7EOQ - chains A and B of the 4 polymer chains in the assembly; structure by electron microscopy, 4.10 A resolution (low resolution: residue-level contacts below are approximate; hydrogen-bond / salt-bridge calls are withheld).

# Chain A
Protein: Glutamate receptor ionotropic, NMDA 2A
Organism: Homo sapiens
Reference sequence: Q12879 (NMDE1_HUMAN); residue numbers follow UniProt; this construct covers 1-842
Sequence (853 residues; row label = number of the first residue in the row):
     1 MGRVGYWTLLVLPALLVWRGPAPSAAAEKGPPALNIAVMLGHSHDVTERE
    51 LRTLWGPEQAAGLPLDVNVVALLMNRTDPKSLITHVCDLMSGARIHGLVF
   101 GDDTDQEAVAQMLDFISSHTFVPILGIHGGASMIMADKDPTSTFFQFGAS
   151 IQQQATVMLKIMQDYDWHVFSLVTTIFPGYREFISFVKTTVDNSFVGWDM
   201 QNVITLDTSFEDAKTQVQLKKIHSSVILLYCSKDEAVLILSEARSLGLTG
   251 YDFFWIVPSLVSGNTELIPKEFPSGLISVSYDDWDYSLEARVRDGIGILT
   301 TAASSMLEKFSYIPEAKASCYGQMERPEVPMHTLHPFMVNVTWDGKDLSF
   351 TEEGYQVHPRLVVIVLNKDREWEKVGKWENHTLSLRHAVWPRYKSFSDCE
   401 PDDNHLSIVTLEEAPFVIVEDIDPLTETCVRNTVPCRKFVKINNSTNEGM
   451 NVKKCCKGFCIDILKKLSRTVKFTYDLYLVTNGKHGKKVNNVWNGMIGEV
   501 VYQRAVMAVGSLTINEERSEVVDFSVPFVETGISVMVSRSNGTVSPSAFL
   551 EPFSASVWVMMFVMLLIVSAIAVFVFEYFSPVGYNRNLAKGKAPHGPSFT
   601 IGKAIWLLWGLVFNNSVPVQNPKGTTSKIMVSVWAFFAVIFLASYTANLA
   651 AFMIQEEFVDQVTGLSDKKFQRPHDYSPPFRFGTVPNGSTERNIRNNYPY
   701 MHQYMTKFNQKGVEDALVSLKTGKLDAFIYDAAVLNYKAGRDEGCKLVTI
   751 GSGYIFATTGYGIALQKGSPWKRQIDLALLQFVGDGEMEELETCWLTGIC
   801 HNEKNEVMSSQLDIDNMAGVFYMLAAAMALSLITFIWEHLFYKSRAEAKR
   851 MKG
Unresolved in the structure: 1-33, 582-597, 656-657, 804-806, 838-853
Construct notes: engineered mutation C794 (Leu in Q12879); expression tag (843-853)
Disulfides: C87-C320, C429-C455, C436-C456
Covalent attachments: N-acetylglucosamine (NAG) linked to N687
Small-molecule neighbours: 7RC ((2R)-4-(3-phosphonopropyl)piperazine-2-carboxylic acid): H485, S511, L512, T513, V685, G688, S689, T690, Y730, D731, Y761
Curated features (UniProtKB/Swiss-Prot):
  - region: F599 to Q620 (Pore-forming)
  - binding site (Zn(2+)): H44, H128, E266, D282
  - binding site (L-glutamate): S511, T513, R518, S689, T690, D731
  - site: N614 (Functional determinant of NMDA receptors)
  - glycosylation (N-linked (GlcNAc...) asparagine): N75, N340, N380, N443, N444, N541, N687
  - natural variant: P57 (P57L: Found in a cutaneous malignant melanoma sample), P79 (P79R: In FESD), T143 (T143I: Found in a patient with autism spectrum disorder; uncertain significance), F183 (F183I: In FESD; uncertain significance), I184 (I184S: In FESD; uncertain significance), T189 (T189N: Found in a patient with schizophrenia; uncertain significance), C231 (C231Y: In FESD; uncertain significance), A243 (A243V: In FESD), D252 (D252N: Found in a cutaneous malignant melanoma sample), S278 (S278F: Found in a cutaneous malignant melanoma sample), A290 (A290V: In FESD; uncertain significance), G295 (G295S: In FESD; uncertain significance), 71 further natural variant entries in UniProt
  - mutagenesis: P552 (P552A: Changed glutamate-gated calcium ion channel activity characterized by increased desensitization ...), S632 (S632F: No effect on localization to the cell membrane. No effect on agonist potency and channel activation by glutamate and glycine), T646 (T646R: No effect on localization to the cell membrane. Results in increased glycine potency and channel activation at lower agonist concentrations)

# Chain B
Protein: Glutamate receptor ionotropic, NMDA 1
Organism: Homo sapiens
Reference sequence: Q05586 (NMDZ1_HUMAN); residue numbers follow UniProt; this construct covers 1-847
Sequence (847 residues; numbered 1 to 847; the number before each row is that of its first residue):
     1 MSTMRLLTLALLFSCSVARAACDPKIVNIGAVLSTRKHEQMFREAVNQAN
    51 KRHGSWKIQLNATSVTHKPNAIQMALSVCEDLISSQVYAILVSHPPTPND
   101 HFTPTPVSYTAGFYRIPVLGLTTRMSIYSDKSIHLSFLRTVPPYSHQSSV
   151 WFEMMRVYSWNHIILLVSDDHEGRAAQKRLETLLEERESKAEKVLQFDPG
   201 TKNVTALLMEAKELEARVIILSASEDDAATVYRAAAMLNMTGSGYVWLVG
   251 EREISGNALRYAPDGILGLQLINGKNESAHISDAVGVVAQAVHELLEKEN
   301 ITDPPRGCVGNTNIWKTGPLFKRVLMSSKYADGVTGRVEFNEDGDRKFAN
   351 YSIMNLQNRKLVQVGIYNGTHVIPNDRKIIWPGGETEKPRGYQMSTRLKI
   401 VTIHQEPFVYVKPTLSDGTCKEEFTVNGDPVKKVICTGPNDTSPGSPRHT
   451 VPQCCYGFCIDLLIKLARTMNFTYEVHLVADGKFGTQERVNNSNKKEWNG
   501 MMGELLSGQADMIVAPLTINNERAQYIEFSKPFKYQGLTILVKKEIPRST
   551 LDSFMQPFQSTLWLLVGLSVHVVAVMLYLLDRFSPFGRFKVNSEEEEEDA
   601 LTLSSAMWFSWGVLLNSGIGEGAPRSFSARILGMVWAGFAMIIVASYTAN
   651 LAAFLVLDRPEERITGINDPRLRNPSDKFIYATVKQSSVDIYFRRQVCLS
   701 TMYRHMEKHNYESAAEAIQAVRDNKLHAFIWDSAVLEFEASQKCDLVTTG
   751 ELFFRSGFGIGMRKDSPWKQNVSLSILKSHENGFMEDLDKTWVRYQECDS
   801 RSNAPATLTFENMAGVFMLVAGGIVAGIFLIFIEIAYKRHKDARRKQ
Unresolved in the structure: 1-24, 585-600, 621-625, 799-808, 845-847
Construct notes: engineered mutation C698 (Glu in Q05586)
Disulfides: C79-C308, C420-C454, C436-C455, C744-C798
Covalent attachments: N-acetylglucosamine (NAG) linked to N276, N471, N771
Curated features (UniProtKB/Swiss-Prot):
  - region: L603 to P624 (Pore-forming)
  - binding site (glycine): P516, T518, R523, S688, D732
  - glycosylation (N-linked (GlcNAc...) asparagine): N61, N203, N239, N276, N300, N350, N368, N440, N471, N491, N674, N771
  - natural variant: R217 (R217W: In NDHMSR), D227 (D227H: In NDHMSR; uncertain significance), R306 (R306Q: Found in a patient with schizophrenia; uncertain significance), D552 (D552E: In NDHMSD), P557 (P557R: In NDHMSD), S560 (S560SS: In NDHMSD), G618 (G618R: In NDHMSD), G620 (G620R: In NDHMSD), A637 (A637S: In NDHMSD; uncertain significance; A637V: In NDHMSD; uncertain significance), G638 (G638A: In NDHMSD; G638V: In NDHMSD), M641 (M641I: In NDHMSD; M641L: In NDHMSD; M641V: In NDHMSD), I642 (I642T: In NDHMSD; uncertain significance), 14 further natural variant entries in UniProt
  - mutagenesis: I642 (I642L: Slight decrease in glutamate and glycine agonist potency; mutant channels are activated at 2-fold higher glutamate and glycine concentrations), V644 (V644M: Increase in glutamate and glycine agonist potency; mutant channels are activated lower glutamate and glycine concentrations), A653 (A653G: Increase in glutamate and glycine agonist potency; mutant channels are activated lower glutamate and glycine concentrations), M813 (M813V: Slight decrease in glycine agonist potency; no effect on glutamate agonist potency)

# How chain A and chain B interact
Contacting residue pairs - 67 pairs, chain A then chain B:
  E516(A) with L777(B); K778(B); E781(B)
  S519(A) with L774(B); L777(B)
  E520(A) with L774(B)
  F524(A) with K531(B)
  P527(A) with Y535(B)
  E530(A) with Y535(B); R755(B)
  A555(A) with T809(B)
  S556(A) with T809(B)
  M560(A) with A814(B)
  M561(A) with T809(B); M813(B)
  M564(A) with F817(B)
  V568(A) with F817(B)
  V575(A) with I828(B)
  F579(A) with I828(B)
  N621(A) with S617(B); G618(B)
  T625(A) with W608(B)
  T626(A) with W608(B)
  S627(A) with I835(B)
  I629(A) with W608(B); I619(B)
  M630(A) with G827(B); I828(B); I831(B)
  S632(A) with L615(B); S617(B)
  V633(A) with L615(B); I824(B)
  A635(A) with L615(B)
  F636(A) with W563(B); L615(B)
  F637(A) with V820(B)
  I640(A) with Y647(B)
  A643(A) with T648(B)
  A647(A) with A652(B); L655(B)
  N648(A) with L655(B)
  A651(A) with L655(B)
  T663(A) with K790(B); R794(B)
  S666(A) with K790(B)
  N693(A) with E781(B)
  N697(A) with G783(B)
  G753(A) with R794(B)
  Y754(A) with R794(B)
  F756(A) with E786(B)
  T758(A) with Y535(B); H780(B)
  T759(A) with Y535(B)
  R773(A) with K764(B)
  L777(A) with N521(B); A524(B); Q525(B)
  L780(A) with I519(B); N521(B); A524(B)
  Q781(A) with N521(B); R695(B)
  G784(A) with R695(B); Q696(B)
  D785(A) with R695(B); Q696(B)
Also at the interface, not in a pair above, chain A (59 interface residues in all): I514, N515, S554, V557, N614, W634, S644, S752, I755, A757, G760, V783, E789, C800
Also at the interface, not in a pair above, chain B (49 interface residues in all): N520, N616, L651, V656, Y692, E751, L752, F754, N782, F832

# Summary
59 residues of chain A face 49 of chain B across their interface. Ligands of chain A: compound 7RC. Covalently
linked N-acetylglucosamine: at N687(A). Covalently linked N-acetylglucosamine: at N276(B), N471(B) and
N771(B).
Chain A is Glutamate receptor ionotropic, NMDA 2A and chain B is Glutamate receptor ionotropic, NMDA 1, both
from Homo sapiens; the structure, Structure of the human GluN1/GluN2A NMDA receptor in the glycine/CPP bound
state, was determined by electron microscopy together with 7EOR, 7EOS, 7EOT and 7EOU from the same study.
